PDB entry 6HV7 | X-ray diffraction, 3.40 A resolution | chains V and W of the 28 polymer chains in the assembly

# Chain V
Protein: Proteasome subunit beta type-10, Proteasome subunit beta type-2
From: Homo sapiens
Notes: EC 3.4.25.1; engineered mutation(s): Chimera: 1-53 Homo sapiens,Chimera: 1-53 Homo sapiens
UniProtKB: chimeric construct of P40306, P25043: residues 1-53 from P40306 (PSB10_HUMAN) positions 40-92 (UniProt number = residue number + 39); residues 54-226 from P25043 positions 83-255 (UniProt number = residue number + 29)
Chain sequence (226 residues; each row starts with the number of its first residue):
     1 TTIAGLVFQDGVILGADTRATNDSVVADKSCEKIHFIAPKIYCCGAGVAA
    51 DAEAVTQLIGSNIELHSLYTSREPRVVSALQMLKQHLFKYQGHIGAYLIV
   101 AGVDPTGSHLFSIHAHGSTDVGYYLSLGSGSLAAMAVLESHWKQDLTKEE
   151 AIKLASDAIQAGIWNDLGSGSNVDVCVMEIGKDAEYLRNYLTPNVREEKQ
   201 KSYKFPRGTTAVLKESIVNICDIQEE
Not modelled in the structure: 224-226
Covalently attached groups: compound GQQ linked to Thr1
Ion coordination: Mg2+: Ile163, Asp166, Ser169 (shared with 1 residue of chain L)
Residues lining bound ligands: GQQ (N-[(2S)-1-[[(2S)-1-[[(2S)-1-[4-(aminomethyl)phenyl]-4-methylsulfonyl-butan-2-yl]amino]-4-methyl-1-oxidanylidene-pentan-2-yl]amino]-4-methyl-1-oxidanylidene-pentan-2-yl]pyrazine-2-carboxamide): Arg19, Ala20, Thr21, Asn22, Asp23, Ala27, Cys31, Glu32, Lys33, His35, Gly45, Ala46, Gly47, Val48, Ala49, Ala50, Glu53, Gly128, Ser129
Swiss-Prot annotation at these positions:
  - active site: Thr1 (Nucleophile)
Reported in the primary citation:
  - specificity-determining residues: Val48 (proposed by the authors, not directly observed)

# Chain W
Protein: Proteasome subunit beta type-3
From: Saccharomyces cerevisiae (strain ATCC 204508 / S288c)
Notes: EC 3.4.25.1
UniProtKB: P25451 (PSB3_YEAST); residues 0-204 here correspond to UniProt positions 1-205 (UniProt number = residue number + 1)
Chain sequence (205 residues; row label = number of the first residue in the row; numbering starts at 0):
     0 MSDPSSINGGIVVAMTGKDCVAIACDLRLGSQSLGVSNKFEKIFHYGHVF
    50 LGITGLATDVTTLNEMFRYKTNLYKLKEERAIEPETFTQLVSSSLYERRF
   100 GPYFVGPVVAGINSKSGKPFIAGFDLIGCIDEAKDFIVSGTASDQLFGMC
   150 ESLYEPNLEPEDLFETISQALLNAADRDALSGWGAVVYIIKKDEVVKRYL
   200 KMRQD
Not modelled in the structure: 0
Ion coordination: Mg2+ site 1: Ser180, Asp204; Mg2+ site 2: Asp204 (shared with 1 residue of chain K)
Residues lining bound ligands: GQQ (N-[(2S)-1-[[(2S)-1-[[(2S)-1-[4-(aminomethyl)phenyl]-4-methylsulfonyl-butan-2-yl]amino]-4-methyl-1-oxidanylidene-pentan-2-yl]amino]-4-methyl-1-oxidanylidene-pentan-2-yl]pyrazine-2-carboxamide): Asp124, Leu125, Cys128
Swiss-Prot annotation at these positions:
  - modified residue: Ser30 (Phosphoserine)
  - cross-link: Lys69 (Glycyl lysine isopeptide (Lys-Gly) (interchain with G-Cter in ubiquitin))

# Interface between chain V and chain W
Pairs across the interface (58; chain V residue first):
  Val26(V) - Phe146(W)
  Ala27(V) - Asp130(W)
  Asp28(V) - Asp130(W)
  Lys29(V) - Glu150(W)  salt bridge
  Ala49(V) - Cys128(W)  hydrophobic
  Ala50(V) - Tyr95(W)
  Ala50(V) - Ile126(W)  hydrophobic
  Ala50(V) - Cys128(W)  hydrophobic
  Asp51(V) - Tyr95(W)  hydrogen bond
  Asp51(V) - Arg98(W)  salt bridge
  Ala54(V) - Tyr95(W)
  Tyr90(V) - Phe99(W)  hydrophobic
  His93(V) - Arg98(W)  hydrogen bond (backbone-side chain)
  His93(V) - Phe99(W)
  Ile94(V) - Phe99(W)  hydrophobic
  Arg196(V) - Glu150(W)  salt bridge
  Lys199(V) - Glu150(W)
  Lys199(V) - Ser151(W)
  Lys199(V) - Tyr153(W)
  Ser202(V) - Glu154(W)  hydrogen bond
  Tyr203(V) - Ser151(W)
  Tyr203(V) - Leu152(W)  hydrophobic
  Lys204(V) - Glu154(W)
  Lys204(V) - Asp161(W)
  Phe205(V) - Leu152(W)  hydrophobic
  Phe205(V) - Gln168(W)
  Arg207(V) - Glu160(W)  salt bridge
  Arg207(V) - Asp161(W)  salt bridge
  Gly208(V) - Glu164(W)  hydrogen bond (backbone-side chain)
  Thr209(V) - Glu164(W)
  Thr210(V) - Glu164(W)  hydrogen bond
  Thr210(V) - Ser167(W)
  Thr210(V) - Gln168(W)  hydrogen bond
  Thr210(V) - Leu199(W)
  Ala211(V) - Leu199(W)
  Ala211(V) - Lys200(W)  hydrogen bond (backbone-backbone)
  Val212(V) - Phe163(W)  hydrophobic
  Val212(V) - Tyr198(W)
  Leu213(V) - Tyr198(W)  hydrogen bond (backbone-backbone)
  Leu213(V) - Leu199(W)
  Leu213(V) - Lys200(W)
  Lys214(V) - Arg197(W)
  Lys214(V) - Tyr198(W)  hydrogen bond (backbone-backbone)
  Glu215(V) - Lys196(W)
  Glu215(V) - Arg197(W)  salt bridge
  Ser216(V) - Val195(W)
  Ser216(V) - Lys196(W)  hydrogen bond (backbone-backbone)
  Ile217(V) - Val194(W)
  Val218(V) - His44(W)
  Val218(V) - Tyr187(W)  hydrophobic
  Val218(V) - Val194(W)  hydrogen bond (backbone-backbone)
  Val218(V) - Lys196(W)
  Asn219(V) - His44(W)
  Ile220(V) - Gly46(W)
  Ile220(V) - His47(W)
  Ile220(V) - Phe49(W)  hydrophobic
  Ile220(V) - Val194(W)  hydrophobic
  Asp222(V) - Lys74(W)  salt bridge
Also at the interface, not in a pair above, chain V (35 interface residues in all): Val25, Val48, Pro206
Also at the interface, not in a pair above, chain W (38 interface residues in all): Ile129, Glu131, Asp143, Leu157, Glu158, Thr165, Leu171

# In short
Chain V and chain W form an interface of 35 and 38 residues respectively; the contacts include 11 hydrogen
bonds and 7 salt bridges. Among the polar pairs are Lys29(V)-Glu150(W), Asp51(V)-Arg98(W) and
Arg196(V)-Glu150(W). Ligands of chain W: compound GQQ. Covalently linked compound GQQ: at Thr1(V). The paper
reports the specificity determinant Val48(V).
Here chain V is Proteasome subunit beta type-10, Proteasome subunit beta type-2 (Homo sapiens) and chain W is
Proteasome subunit beta type-3 (Saccharomyces cerevisiae (strain ATCC 204508 / S288c)). Entry 6HV7 (Yeast 20S
proteasome with human beta2i (1-53) in complex with 7) was determined by X-ray diffraction together with 6HTB,
6HTC, 6HTD, 6HTP, 6HTR, 6HUB and 30 further entries from the same study.
